3RKO - chains K and J of the 6 polymer chains in the assembly; structure by X-ray diffraction, 3.00 A resolution.

[Chain K]
Protein: NADH-quinone oxidoreductase subunit K
Organism: Escherichia coli
Notes: EC 1.6.5.3
Reference sequence: C6E9S3 (C6E9S3_ECOBD); numbering as in UniProt (aligned over 1-100)
Sequence (100 residues; row label = number of the first residue in the row):
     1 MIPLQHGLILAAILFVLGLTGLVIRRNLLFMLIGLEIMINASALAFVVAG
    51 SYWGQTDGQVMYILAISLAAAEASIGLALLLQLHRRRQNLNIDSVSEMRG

[Chain J]
Protein: NADH-quinone oxidoreductase subunit J
Organism: Escherichia coli
Notes: EC 1.6.5.3
Reference sequence: C6E9S2 (C6E9S2_ECOBD); residues 1-184 here = UniProt positions 1-184
Sequence (184 residues; row label = number of the first residue in the row):
     1 MEFAFYICGLIAILATLRVITHTNPVHALLYLIISLLAISGVFFSLGAYF
    51 AGALEIIVYAGAIMVLFVFVVMMLNLGGSEIEQERQWLKPQVWIGPAILS
   101 AIMLVVIVYAILGVNDQGIDGTPISAKAVGITLFGPYVLAVELASMLLLA
   151 GLVVAFHVGREERAGEVLSNRKDDSAKRKTEEHA
Not modelled in the structure: 169-184

[Interface between chain K and chain J]
Pairs across the interface (112):
  Met1(K) with Glu2(J); Gly118(J); Asp120(J)
  Ile2(K) with Leu46(J), hydrophobic; Gly118(J); Ile119(J), hydrogen bond (backbone-backbone)
  Pro3(K) with Tyr6(J)
  Leu4(K) with Asp116(J)
  Gln5(K) with Ile111(J); Leu112(J); Val114(J), hydrogen bond (side chain-backbone)
  Leu8(K) with Ile111(J), hydrophobic
  Ile9(K) with Val108(J), hydrophobic
  Leu10(K) with Ile13(J), hydrophobic
  Ala12(K) with Leu104(J); Ile107(J), hydrophobic
  Ile13(K) with Leu104(J)
  Leu14(K) with Thr16(J)
  Phe15(K) with Met103(J), hydrophobic
  Val16(K) with Ser100(J); Leu104(J), hydrophobic
  Leu17(K) with Leu17(J)
  Thr20(K) with Ser100(J), hydrogen bond
  Gly21(K) with Ile20(J)
  Val23(K) with Pro96(J), hydrophobic
  Ile24(K) with Trp87(J), hydrogen bond (backbone-side chain); Leu88(J), hydrophobic; Val92(J); Trp93(J), hydrophobic; Pro96(J), hydrophobic
  Arg25(K) with Ile20(J), hydrogen bond (side chain-backbone); Thr21(J), hydrogen bond (side chain-backbone); His22(J), hydrogen bond (side chain-backbone); Trp87(J); Leu88(J)
  Arg26(K) with Trp87(J)
  Asn27(K) with Glu84(J)
  Phe30(K) with His22(J); Thr23(J); Glu84(J)
  Ile33(K) with Leu29(J), hydrophobic; Leu32(J), hydrophobic; Phe67(J), hydrophobic
  Glu36(K) with Tyr59(J), hydrogen bond
  Ile37(K) with Thr16(J); Val19(J), hydrophobic; Ile20(J), hydrophobic; Leu32(J), hydrophobic
  Asn40(K) with Leu36(J); Glu55(J), hydrogen bond; Tyr59(J)
  Leu44(K) with Phe43(J), hydrophobic
  Val47(K) with Phe43(J), hydrophobic; Ala48(J), hydrophobic; Ala51(J), hydrophobic
  Val48(K) with Leu46(J), hydrophobic
  Ser51(K) with Leu46(J), hydrogen bond (side chain-backbone); Ile119(J)
  Tyr52(K) with Asn115(J); Asp116(J); Gln117(J), hydrogen bond; Ile119(J)
  Gln55(K) with Ile124(J)
  Thr56(K) with Ala128(J); Val129(J); Thr132(J), hydrogen bond
  Asp57(K) with Tyr137(J), hydrogen bond
  Gln59(K) with Ala48(J); Tyr49(J); Phe50(J); Ala51(J); Val129(J)
  Val60(K) with Val129(J); Thr132(J); Tyr137(J), hydrophobic
  Tyr62(K) with Phe43(J), hydrophobic; Leu54(J), hydrophobic; Glu55(J), hydrogen bond; Tyr59(J)
  Ile63(K) with Leu54(J), hydrophobic; Leu133(J), hydrophobic
  Ile66(K) with Tyr59(J), hydrophobic
  Ser67(K) with Ala144(J); Leu148(J)
  Leu68(K) with Leu147(J), hydrophobic
  Ala70(K) with Ile63(J), hydrophobic; Leu148(J), hydrophobic
  Ala71(K) with Leu147(J); Leu148(J)
  Ala73(K) with Phe67(J), hydrophobic
  Ser74(K) with Gly151(J), hydrogen bond (side chain-backbone); Ala155(J)
  Ile75(K) with Val154(J), hydrophobic
  Leu77(K) with Phe67(J), hydrophobic
  Ala78(K) with Ala155(J); Val158(J), hydrophobic; Gly159(J)
  Leu79(K) with Val158(J), hydrophobic
  Leu80(K) with Leu74(J), hydrophobic
  Leu81(K) with Val70(J), hydrophobic; Met73(J), hydrophobic; Leu74(J), hydrophobic; Glu161(J)
  Gln82(K) with Val158(J); Arg160(J)
  His84(K) with Leu74(J); Leu76(J)
  Arg85(K) with Glu161(J), salt bridge
  Gln88(K) with Glu80(J)
  Asn89(K) with Glu80(J), hydrogen bond (backbone-side chain); Gln83(J)
  Leu90(K) with Leu76(J), hydrophobic
Also at the interface, not in a pair above, chain K (67 interface residues in all): His6, Gly7, Leu19, Leu29, Leu32, Gly50, Met61, Leu64, Ala69, Asn91
Also at the interface, not in a pair above, chain J (79 interface residues in all): Phe5, Gly9, Ala28, Ile39, Val42, Gly47, Val58, Leu66, Val71, Gly121, Ala140, Leu152, Glu162

[In short]
67 residues of chain K face 79 of chain J across their interface; the contacts include 16 hydrogen bonds and 1
salt bridge. Among the polar pairs are Arg85(K)-Glu161(J), Gln5(K)-Val114(J) and Thr20(K)-Ser100(J).
Chain K is NADH-quinone oxidoreductase subunit K and chain J is NADH-quinone oxidoreductase subunit J, both
from Escherichia coli; the structure, Crystal structure of the membrane domain of respiratory complex I from
E. coli at 3.0 angstrom ..., was determined by X-ray diffraction.
